PDB entry 8EUV | electron microscopy, 2.60 A resolution | chains D and I of the 12 polymer chains in the assembly

# Chain D
Name: Envelope glycoprotein gp41
Source organism: Human immunodeficiency virus 1
Reference sequence: Q2N0S6 (Q2N0S6_9HIV1); residues 512-664 here correspond to UniProt positions 509-661 (UniProt number = residue number - 3)
Chain sequence (153 residues; each row starts with the number of its first residue):
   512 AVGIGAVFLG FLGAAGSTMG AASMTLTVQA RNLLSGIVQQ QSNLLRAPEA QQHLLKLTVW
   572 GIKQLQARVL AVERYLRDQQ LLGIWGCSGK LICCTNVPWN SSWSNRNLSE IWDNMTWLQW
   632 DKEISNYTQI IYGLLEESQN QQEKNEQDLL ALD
Unresolved in the structure: 547-568, 664
Construct notes: conflict Pro-559 (Ile556 in Q2N0S6), Cys-605 (Thr602 in Q2N0S6)
Disulfide bonds: Cys-598/Cys-604

# Chain I
Name: VRC34.01-COMBO1 FAB variable heavy chain
Source organism: Homo sapiens
Notes: antibody fragment or engineered binder
Chain sequence (223 residues; numbered 1 to 214 plus 9 insertion-coded residues; the number before each row is that of its first residue; a row labelled like 82A-82C holds insertion residues (82A, then the next letters in order)):
     1 QKVLVQSGAE VKKPGASVKV SCRAFGYTFT GNALHWVRQA PGQGLEWLGW IN
   52A P
    53 HSGDTFTSQK FQGRVYMTRD KSINTAFLDV
82A-82C TRL
    83 TSDDTGIYYC ARDKYYGN
100A-100E EAVGM
   101 DVWGQGTSVT VSSASTKGPS VFPLAPSSKS TSGGTAALGC LVKDYFPEPV TVSWNSGALT
   161 SGVHTFPAVL QSSGLYSLSS VVTVPSSSLG TQTYICNVNH KPSNTKVDKK VEPK
Unresolved in the structure: 114-214
Disulfide bonds: Cys-22/Cys-92

# Chain D / chain I interface
Contacting residue pairs (33):
  Ala-512(D) / Glu-100A(I)  hydrogen bond (backbone-side chain)
  Ala-512(D) / Ala-100B(I)
  Val-513(D) / Trp-50(I)
  Val-513(D) / Glu-100A(I)
  Val-513(D) / Ala-100B(I)  hydrogen bond (backbone-backbone)
  Gly-514(D) / Trp-50(I)
  Gly-514(D) / Asn-100(I)
  Gly-514(D) / Glu-100A(I)
  Ile-515(D) / Ala-33(I)  hydrophobic
  Ile-515(D) / Trp-50(I)
  Ile-515(D) / Ile-51(I)
  Ile-515(D) / Asn-52(I)  hydrogen bond (backbone-side chain)
  Ile-515(D) / Asp-56(I)
  Ile-515(D) / Thr-57(I)
  Ile-515(D) / Phe-58(I)
  Ile-515(D) / Tyr-97(I)  hydrogen bond (backbone-side chain)
  Gly-516(D) / Asn-52(I)
  Gly-516(D) / Tyr-97(I)  hydrogen bond (backbone-side chain)
  Gly-516(D) / Asn-100(I)
  Ala-517(D) / Asn-52(I)  hydrogen bond (backbone-side chain)
  Ala-517(D) / His-53(I)
  Ala-517(D) / Asn-100(I)
  Val-518(D) / Thr-30(I)
  Val-518(D) / Gly-31(I)
  Val-518(D) / Asn-52(I)
  Val-518(D) / Tyr-97(I)  hydrophobic
  Val-518(D) / Asn-100(I)
  Phe-519(D) / Thr-28(I)
  Phe-519(D) / Thr-30(I)  hydrogen bond (backbone-side chain)
  Phe-519(D) / Gly-31(I)
  Phe-519(D) / His-53(I)
  Leu-520(D) / Thr-28(I)
  Leu-520(D) / Gly-31(I)
Other interface residues (no listed pair), chain I (16 interface residues in all): Asn-32

# Overview
9 residues of chain D face 16 of chain I across their interface; the contacts include 7 hydrogen bonds. Among
the polar pairs are Ala-512(D)/Glu-100A(I), Ile-515(D)/Asn-52(I) and Ile-515(D)/Tyr-97(I).
Here chain D is Envelope glycoprotein gp41 (Human immunodeficiency virus 1) and chain I is VRC34.01-COMBO1 FAB
variable heavy chain (Homo sapiens). Entry 8EUV (Cryo-EM structure of HIV-1 BG505 DS-SOSIP ENV trimer bound to
VRC34.01-COMBO1 FAB) was determined by electron microscopy (same publication as 8F7Z, 8ELI, 8EUU and 8EUW).
